Entry 7ADC (electron microscopy, 4.00 A resolution); this record covers chains f and R of the 15 polymer chains in the assembly.

Chain f:
Molecule: Transcription termination factor Rho
From: Escherichia coli
Notes: EC 3.6.4.-
Reference sequence: A0A0A0GPI6 (A0A0A0GPI6_ECOLX); residues 1-419 here correspond to UniProt positions 25-443 (UniProt number = residue number + 24)
Amino-acid sequence (419 residues; each row starts with the number of its first residue):
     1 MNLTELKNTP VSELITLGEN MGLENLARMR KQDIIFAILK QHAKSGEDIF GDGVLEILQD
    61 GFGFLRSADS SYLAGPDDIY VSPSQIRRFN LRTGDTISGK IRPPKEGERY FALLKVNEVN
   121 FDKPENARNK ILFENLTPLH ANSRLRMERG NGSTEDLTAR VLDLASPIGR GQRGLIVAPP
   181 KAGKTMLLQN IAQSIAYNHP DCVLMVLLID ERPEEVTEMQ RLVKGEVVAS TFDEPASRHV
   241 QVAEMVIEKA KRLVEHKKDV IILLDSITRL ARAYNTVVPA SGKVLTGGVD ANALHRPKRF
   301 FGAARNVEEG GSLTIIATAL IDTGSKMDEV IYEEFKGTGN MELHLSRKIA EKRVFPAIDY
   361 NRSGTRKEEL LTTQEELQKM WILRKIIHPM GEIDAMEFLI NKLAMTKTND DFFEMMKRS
Disordered / not traced: 418-419
Ligand contacts: ADP (adenosine-5'-diphosphate): Arg366, Lys367, Glu369

Chain R:
Molecule: rut RNA
Sequence (99 nucleotides; numbered 1 to 99; the number before each row is that of its first residue):
     1 GGGAUAACCC CGCUCUUACA CAUUCCAGCC CUGAAAAAGG GCAUCAAAUU AAACCACACC
    61 UAUGGUGUAU GUCAAAUUAA ACCACACCUG GCGUGUGGC
Disordered / not traced: 1-18, 27-79
Metal / ion sites: Mg2+: C99 (shared with 3 residues of chain Y)

Interface between chain f and chain R:
Residue-residue contacts (15):
  Leu58(f) - C25(R)  base contact
  Asp60(f) - C25(R)  base contact
  Phe62(f) - U24(R)  sugar contact
  Phe62(f) - C25(R)  sugar contact
  Phe64(f) - C25(R)  base contact
  Tyr80(f) - U23(R)  base contact
  Gln85(f) - A20(R)  base contact
  Arg88(f) - C19(R)  base contact
  Pro104(f) - U24(R)  base contact
  Glu108(f) - U23(R)  base contact
  Glu108(f) - U24(R)  base contact
  Arg109(f) - U24(R)  hydrogen bond to the sugar
  Tyr110(f) - U24(R)  base contact
  Leu114(f) - C19(R)  base contact
  Leu114(f) - A20(R)  base contact
Interface residues without a listed pair, chain f (17 interface residues in all): Arg66, Ala74, Phe89, Leu113, Lys115

Overview:
17 residues of chain f face 5 of chain R across their interface; the contacts include 1 hydrogen bond. The
hydrogen-bonded pair is Arg109(f)-U24(R). Bound to chain f: ADP.
Here chain f is Transcription termination factor Rho (Escherichia coli) and chain R is rut RNA. Entry 7ADC
(Transcription termination intermediate complex 3 delta NusG) was determined by electron microscopy together
with 6Z9P, 6Z9Q, 6Z9R, 6Z9S, 6Z9T, 7ADB, 7ADD and 7ADE from the same study.
